PDB entry 5NF5 | X-ray diffraction, 2.85 A resolution | chains B and A

# Chain B (and A)
Protein: Glutamate receptor ionotropic, kainate 1
From: Rattus norvegicus
Notes: chain A of this document is another copy of the same molecule, construct and numbering; everything in this record applies to it too
UniProt: P22756 (GRIK1_RAT), isoform P22756-2; the construct has insertions or renumbered stretches relative to UniProt, so the offset changes along the chain: 2-116 = UniProt 430-544; 119-257 = UniProt 667-805
Amino-acid sequence (257 residues; numbered 1 to 257; the number before each row is that of its first residue):
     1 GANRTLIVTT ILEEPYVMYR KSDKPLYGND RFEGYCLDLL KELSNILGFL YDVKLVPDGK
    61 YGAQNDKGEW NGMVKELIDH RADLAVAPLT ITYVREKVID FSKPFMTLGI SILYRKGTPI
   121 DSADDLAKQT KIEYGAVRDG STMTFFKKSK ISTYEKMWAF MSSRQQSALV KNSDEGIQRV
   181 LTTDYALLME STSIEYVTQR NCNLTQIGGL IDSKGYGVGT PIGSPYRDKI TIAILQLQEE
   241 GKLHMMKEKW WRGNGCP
Not modelled in the structure: 1-2 (chain A: 1-3)
Cystine bridges: C202-C256
Differences from the reference sequence: cloning artifact (1); variant G34 (Ala462 in P22756); linker (117-118)
Residues lining bound ligands: CIP-AS (8VN; (3AS,4S,6AR)-4,5,6,6A-tetrahydro-3AH-pyrrolo[3,4-d][1,2]oxazole-3,4-dicarboxylic acid): E13, Y61, P88, L89, T90, R95, G140, S141, T142, S173, E190, Y216

# Interface between chain B and chain A
Contacting residue pairs (40; chain B residue first):
  I91(B) with K103(A); L235(A), hydrophobic
  T92(B) with L235(A); E239(A)
  Y93(B) with I232(A), hydrophobic; Q236(A); E239(A), hydrogen bond (backbone-side chain)
  E96(B) with K103(A), salt bridge; T231(A); I232(A); L235(A)
  K97(B) with I232(A)
  F101(B) with K103(A), hydrogen bond (backbone-side chain)
  S102(B) with K103(A)
  K103(B) with I91(A); E96(A), salt bridge; F101(A), hydrogen bond (side chain-backbone); S102(A)
  T107(B) with T107(A); S213(A)
  F145(B) with E239(A)
  D212(B) with Q238(A)
  S213(B) with T107(A); Q238(A), hydrogen bond (backbone-side chain)
  R227(B) with R227(A); D228(A), salt bridge
  D228(B) with R227(A), salt bridge
  T231(B) with E96(A)
  I232(B) with Y93(A), hydrophobic; E96(A)
  L235(B) with I91(A), hydrophobic; T92(A); E96(A)
  Q236(B) with Y93(A)
  Q238(B) with S213(A)
  E239(B) with T92(A); Y93(A), hydrogen bond (side chain-backbone); F145(A)
  E240(B) with K150(A), salt bridge; I151(A)
Also at the interface, not in a pair above, chain B (24 interface residues in all): D100, P104, I151
Also at the interface, not in a pair above, chain A (26 interface residues in all): K97, D100, P104, D212, E240, M245

# Overview
Chain B and chain A form an interface of 24 and 26 residues respectively, with 5 hydrogen bonds and 5 salt
bridges. Polar contacts include E96(B)-K103(A), R227(B)-D228(A) and E240(B)-K150(A). Chain B binds CIP-AS.
Chain B and chain A are both Glutamate receptor ionotropic, kainate 1 (Rattus norvegicus); the structure,
Structure of GluK1 ligand-binding domain (S1S2) in complex with CIP-AS at 2.85 A resolution, was determined by
X-ray diffraction, deposited together with 5NEB, 5NF6, 5NG9, 5NIH and 5O4F.
